PDB entry 3OBQ | X-ray diffraction, 1.40 A resolution | chains A and B

# Chain A
Name: Tumor susceptibility gene 101 protein
Organism: Homo sapiens
Notes: fragment: N-terminal UEV domain to 145); engineered mutation(s): 43VFNDGS48 -> GTG
UniProt: Q99816 (TS101_HUMAN); residue numbers follow UniProt; this construct covers 2-44, 48-145
Amino-acid sequence (146 residues; numbered -3 to 145; 3 numbers in that range are skipped by the numbering (no residue carries them; nothing is unmodelled there); the number before each row is that of its first residue; numbers below 1 keep their minus sign (Gly-3 is residue -3)):
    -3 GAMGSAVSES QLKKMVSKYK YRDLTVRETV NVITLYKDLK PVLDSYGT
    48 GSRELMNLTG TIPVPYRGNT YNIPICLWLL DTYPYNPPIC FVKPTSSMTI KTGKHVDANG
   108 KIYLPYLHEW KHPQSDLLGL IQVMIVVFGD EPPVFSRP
Unresolved in the structure: -3 to 1
Differences from the reference sequence: expression tag (-3 to 1)
Swiss-Prot annotation at these positions:
  - modified residue: Ala2 (N-acetylalanine)
  - mutagenesis: Tyr63 (Y63A: Reduces interaction with HIV-1 p6; impairs HIV-1 budding), Phe88 (F88A: Reduces interaction with ubiquitin; no effect on in interaction with HIV-1 p6), Val89 (V89A: No change in interaction with p6; no effect on HIV-1 budding), Met95 (M95A: Reduces interaction with VPS37B and HIV-1 p6; abolishes interaction with PDCD6IP; impairs HIV-1 budding; inhibits down-regulation of EGFR. Abolishes MGRN1-binding ...), Val141 (V141A: Reduces interaction with HIV-1 p6)
Reported in the primary citation:
  - conformationally variable residues (side-chain flip): Arg64, Gly65, Asn66, Pro145

# Chain B
Name: Hepatocyte growth factor-regulated tyrosine kinase substrate
Notes: fragment: PSAP sequence (nonapeptide)
UniProt: O14964 (HGS_HUMAN); numbering as in UniProt (aligned over 346-354)
Amino-acid sequence (9 residues; numbered 346 to 354; the number before each row is that of its first residue):
   346 PTPSAPVPL

# Interface between chain A and chain B
Contacting residue pairs - 22 pairs, chain A then chain B:
  Thr58(A) - Pro348(B)
  Tyr63(A) - Pro351(B)  hydrophobic
  Tyr68(A) - Ser349(B)
  Tyr68(A) - Ala350(B)
  Tyr68(A) - Pro351(B)
  Asn69(A) - Thr347(B)  hydrogen bond (side chain-backbone)
  Asn69(A) - Pro348(B)
  Asn69(A) - Ser349(B)  hydrogen bond (backbone-side chain)
  Ile70(A) - Ser349(B)
  Thr92(A) - Pro348(B)
  Met95(A) - Pro348(B)
  Met95(A) - Ser349(B)
  Pro139(A) - Pro351(B)  hydrophobic
  Val141(A) - Ala350(B)
  Val141(A) - Pro351(B)
  Phe142(A) - Ala350(B)  hydrophobic
  Phe142(A) - Pro351(B)
  Phe142(A) - Val352(B)
  Ser143(A) - Ala350(B)  hydrogen bond (side chain-backbone)
  Ser143(A) - Pro351(B)  hydrogen bond (backbone-backbone)
  Ser143(A) - Pro353(B)
  Pro145(A) - Pro353(B)
Also at the interface, not in a pair above, chain A (14 interface residues in all): Asp34, Pro71
Also at the interface, not in a pair above, chain B (9 interface residues in all): Pro346, Leu354

# Overview
14 residues of chain A face 9 of chain B across their interface, with 4 hydrogen bonds. Polar contacts include
Asn69(A)-Thr347(B), Asn69(A)-Ser349(B) and Ser143(A)-Ala350(B). UniProt lists 5 mutagenesis sites on chain A.
From the paper: conformational variability at Arg64(A), Gly65(A) and Asn66(A) among others.
Here chain A is Tumor susceptibility gene 101 protein (Homo sapiens) and chain B is Hepatocyte growth
factor-regulated tyrosine kinase substrate. Entry 3OBQ (Crystal Structure of the Tsg101 UEV domain in complex
with a human HRS PSAP peptide) was determined by X-ray diffraction together with 3OBS, 3OBU and 3OBX from the
same study.
